Entry 8BA9 (electron microscopy, 3.70 A resolution); this record covers chains A and I of the 21 polymer chains in the assembly.

# Chain A (and I)
Protein: 60 kDa chaperonin
Organism: Escherichia coli K-12
Notes: chain I of this document is another copy of the same molecule, construct and numbering; everything in this record applies to it too
Reference sequence: P0A6F5 (CH60_ECOLI); residues 2-525 here = UniProt positions 2-525
Sequence (524 residues; each row starts with the number of its first residue):
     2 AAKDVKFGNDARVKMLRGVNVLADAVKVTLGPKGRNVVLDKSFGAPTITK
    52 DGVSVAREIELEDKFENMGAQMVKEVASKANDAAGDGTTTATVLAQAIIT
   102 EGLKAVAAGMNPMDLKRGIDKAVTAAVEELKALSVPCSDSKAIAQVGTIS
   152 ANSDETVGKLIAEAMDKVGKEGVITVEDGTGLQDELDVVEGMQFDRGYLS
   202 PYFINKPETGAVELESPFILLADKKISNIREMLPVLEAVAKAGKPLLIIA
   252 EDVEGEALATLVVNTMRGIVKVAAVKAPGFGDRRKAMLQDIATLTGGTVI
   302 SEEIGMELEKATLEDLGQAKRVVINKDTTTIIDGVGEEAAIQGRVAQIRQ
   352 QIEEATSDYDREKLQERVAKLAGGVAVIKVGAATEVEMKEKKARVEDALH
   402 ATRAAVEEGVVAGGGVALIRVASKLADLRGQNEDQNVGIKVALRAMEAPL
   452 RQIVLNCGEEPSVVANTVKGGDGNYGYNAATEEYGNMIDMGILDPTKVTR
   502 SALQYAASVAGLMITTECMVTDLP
Bound ions: Mg2+: D87 (together with ADP)
Ligand contacts: ADP / aluminium fluoride: T30, L31, G32, P33, K51, D52, G53, G86, D87, G88, T89, T90, T91, I150, S151, D398, G414, G415, I454, Y478, N479, A480, A481, I493, D495

# Interface between chain A and chain I
Pairs across the interface - 7 pairs, chain A then chain I:
  E461(A) with R452(I), salt bridge; S463(I)
  S463(A) with E461(I), hydrogen bond; S463(I), hydrogen bond; V464(I)
  V464(A) with S463(I); N467(I)
Also at the interface, not in a pair above, chain A (4 interface residues in all): N467

# Summary
4 residues of chain A and 5 residues of chain I are in contact; the contacts include 2 hydrogen bonds and 1
salt bridge. Among the polar pairs are E461(A)-R452(I), S463(A)-E461(I) and S463(A)-S463(I). Chain A binds ADP
/ aluminium fluoride.
Chain A and chain I are both 60 kDa chaperonin (Escherichia coli K-12); the structure, CryoEM structure of
GroEL-GroES-ADP.AlF3-Rubisco, was determined by electron microscopy (same publication as 8BA8 and 8BA7).
